Entry 9CPN (X-ray diffraction, 1.89 A resolution); this record covers chains A and E.

[Chain A]
Protein: Induced myeloid leukemia cell differentiation protein Mcl-1
From: synthetic construct
Amino-acid sequence (517 residues; row label = number of the first residue in the row):
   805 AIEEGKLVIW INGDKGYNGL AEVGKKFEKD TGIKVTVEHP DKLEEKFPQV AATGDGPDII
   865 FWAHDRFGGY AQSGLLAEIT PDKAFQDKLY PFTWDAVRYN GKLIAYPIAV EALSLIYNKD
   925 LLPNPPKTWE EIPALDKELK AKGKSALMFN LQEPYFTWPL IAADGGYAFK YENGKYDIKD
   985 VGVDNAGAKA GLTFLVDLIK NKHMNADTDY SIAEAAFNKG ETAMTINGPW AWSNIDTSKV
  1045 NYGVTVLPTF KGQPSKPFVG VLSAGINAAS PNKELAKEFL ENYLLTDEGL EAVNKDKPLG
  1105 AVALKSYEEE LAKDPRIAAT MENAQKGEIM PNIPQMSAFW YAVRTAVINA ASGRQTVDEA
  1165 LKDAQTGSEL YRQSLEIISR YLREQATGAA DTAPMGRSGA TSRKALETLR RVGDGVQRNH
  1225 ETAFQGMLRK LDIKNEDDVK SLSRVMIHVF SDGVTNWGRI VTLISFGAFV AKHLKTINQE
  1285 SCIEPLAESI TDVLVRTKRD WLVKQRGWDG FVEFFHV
Disordered / not traced: 805, 1200-1201

[Chain E]
Protein: Bcl-2 homologous antagonist/killer
From: Homo sapiens
UniProt: Q16611 (BAK_HUMAN); residue numbers follow UniProt; this construct covers 68-89
Amino-acid sequence (22 residues; numbered 68 to 89; the number before each row is that of its first residue):
    68 SSTMGQVGRQ LAIIGDDINR RY
Curated features (UniProtKB/Swiss-Prot):
  - motif: Val-74 to Arg-88 (BH3)

[Interface between chain A and chain E]
Contacting residue pairs - 48 pairs, chain A then chain E:
  Val-1216(A) with Tyr-89(E)
  Val-1220(A) with Ile-85(E), hydrophobic
  His-1224(A) with Ile-81(E); Asp-84(E); Ile-85(E)
  Ala-1227(A) with Gln-77(E); Ile-81(E), hydrophobic
  Phe-1228(A) with Leu-78(E), hydrophobic; Ile-81(E), hydrophobic
  Met-1231(A) with Val-74(E); Gln-77(E); Leu-78(E), hydrophobic; Ile-81(E), hydrophobic
  Lys-1234(A) with Thr-70(E); Gln-73(E), hydrogen bond
  Leu-1235(A) with Met-71(E), hydrophobic
  Ser-1245(A) with Met-71(E)
  Arg-1248(A) with Ser-69(E), hydrogen bond; Met-71(E)
  Val-1249(A) with Met-71(E), hydrophobic; Val-74(E), hydrophobic; Gly-75(E); Leu-78(E), hydrophobic
  His-1252(A) with Met-71(E); Gly-72(E); Gly-75(E)
  Val-1253(A) with Gly-75(E); Leu-78(E), hydrophobic; Ala-79(E)
  Asn-1260(A) with Gly-82(E); Asp-83(E), hydrogen bond; Asn-86(E)
  Trp-1261(A) with Asn-86(E)
  Gly-1262(A) with Gly-82(E); Ile-85(E); Asn-86(E), hydrogen bond (backbone-side chain)
  Arg-1263(A) with Ala-79(E); Gly-82(E); Asp-83(E), salt bridge
  Val-1265(A) with Ile-85(E), hydrophobic
  Thr-1266(A) with Leu-78(E); Ile-81(E); Gly-82(E); Ile-85(E)
  Phe-1270(A) with Leu-78(E), hydrophobic
  Phe-1318(A) with Asn-86(E); Tyr-89(E), hydrophobic
  Phe-1319(A) with Tyr-89(E), hydrophobic
Other interface residues (no listed pair), chain A (23 interface residues in all): Arg-1215
Other interface residues (no listed pair), chain E (18 interface residues in all): Arg-76

[Overview]
23 residues of chain A face 18 of chain E across their interface, with 4 hydrogen bonds and 1 salt bridge.
Polar contacts include Arg-1263(A)/Asp-83(E), Lys-1234(A)/Gln-73(E) and Arg-1248(A)/Ser-69(E).
Here chain A is Induced myeloid leukemia cell differentiation protein Mcl-1 (synthetic construct) and chain E
is Bcl-2 homologous antagonist/killer (Homo sapiens). Entry 9CPN (Structural basis of BAK sequestration by
MCL-1 and consequences for apoptosis initiation) was determined by X-ray diffraction, deposited together with
9CPE, 9CPF and 9CPH.
